Entry 9JP5 (X-ray diffraction, 2.88 A resolution); this record covers chains A and C of the 6 polymer chains in the assembly.

== Chain A (and C) ==
Protein: Phthalate 3,4-dioxygenase alpha subunit
Organism: Rhodococcus jostii RHA1
Notes: EC 1.14.12.-; chain C of this document is another copy of the same molecule, construct and numbering; everything in this record applies to it too
UniProtKB: Q0RWD5 (Q0RWD5_RHOJR); residues -10 to 476 here correspond to UniProt positions 1-487 (UniProt number = residue number + 11)
Sequence (507 residues; each row starts with the number of its first residue; numbers below 1 keep their minus sign (Met-30 is residue -30)):
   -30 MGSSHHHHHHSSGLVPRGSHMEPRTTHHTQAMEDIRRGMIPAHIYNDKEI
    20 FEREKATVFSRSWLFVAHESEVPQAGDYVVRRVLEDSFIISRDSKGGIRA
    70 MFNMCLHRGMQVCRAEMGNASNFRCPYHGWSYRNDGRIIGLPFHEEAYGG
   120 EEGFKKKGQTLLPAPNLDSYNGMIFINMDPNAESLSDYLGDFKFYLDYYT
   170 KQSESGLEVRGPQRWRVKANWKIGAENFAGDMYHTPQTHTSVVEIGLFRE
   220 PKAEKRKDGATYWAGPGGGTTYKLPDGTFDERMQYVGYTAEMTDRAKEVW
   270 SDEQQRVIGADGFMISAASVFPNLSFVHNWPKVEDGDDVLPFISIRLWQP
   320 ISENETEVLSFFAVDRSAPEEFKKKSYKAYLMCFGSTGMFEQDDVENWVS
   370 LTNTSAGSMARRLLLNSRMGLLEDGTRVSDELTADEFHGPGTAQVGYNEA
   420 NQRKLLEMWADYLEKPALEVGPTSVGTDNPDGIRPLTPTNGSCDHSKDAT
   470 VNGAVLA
Not modelled in the structure: -30 to 0, 219-223, 447-451, 460-476 (chain C: -30 to 0, 219-223, 304-306, 447-476)
Differences from the reference sequence: initiating methionine (-30); expression tag (-29 to -11)
Bound ions: 2Fe-2S cluster Fe: Cys74, His76, Cys94, His97; Fe2+: His203, His208, Asp363
Ligand contacts: 2Fe-2S cluster (FES): Cys74, His76, Arg77, Gly78, Met79, Cys94, Tyr96, His97, Gly98, Trp99

== Chain A / chain C interface ==
Contacting residue pairs (78; chain A residue first):
  Met8(A) - Ser443(C)
  Met8(A) - Val444(C)
  Tyr14(A) - Arg77(C)
  Glu195(A) - Arg77(C)  salt bridge
  Asn196(A) - Tyr96(C)  hydrogen bond
  Asp200(A) - Tyr96(C)  hydrogen bond
  Asp200(A) - His97(C)  salt bridge
  Tyr202(A) - His76(C)
  Tyr202(A) - His97(C)
  Tyr202(A) - Trp99(C)  hydrogen bond
  Tyr202(A) - Leu110(C)
  Tyr202(A) - Pro111(C)  hydrogen bond (side chain-backbone)
  His203(A) - Tyr96(C)
  His203(A) - His97(C)
  Gln206(A) - Arg93(C)
  Gln206(A) - Pro95(C)
  Gln206(A) - Tyr96(C)
  Gln206(A) - His97(C)
  Gln206(A) - Gly98(C)
  Thr207(A) - Pro95(C)  hydrogen bond (side chain-backbone)
  Thr207(A) - Tyr96(C)  hydrogen bond (side chain-backbone)
  Lys226(A) - Glu115(C)  salt bridge
  Glu365(A) - Arg83(C)  salt bridge
  Asn366(A) - Met79(C)
  Asn366(A) - Tyr96(C)
  Trp367(A) - Tyr96(C)
  Ser369(A) - Met79(C)
  Ser369(A) - Gln80(C)  hydrogen bond
  Leu370(A) - Arg77(C)
  Asn372(A) - Gln80(C)
  Thr373(A) - Met73(C)
  Thr373(A) - Gly78(C)  hydrogen bond (side chain-backbone)
  Thr373(A) - Gln80(C)
  Ala375(A) - Glu54(C)
  Gly376(A) - Asp55(C)
  Ser377(A) - Asp55(C)  hydrogen bond (backbone-side chain)
  Ser377(A) - Met147(C)
  Met378(A) - Asp55(C)  hydrogen bond (backbone-side chain)
  Met378(A) - Phe71(C)  hydrophobic
  Met378(A) - Pro134(C)  hydrophobic
  Met378(A) - Met147(C)  hydrophobic
  Arg381(A) - Pro134(C)
  Arg381(A) - Met147(C)  hydrogen bond (side chain-backbone)
  Arg381(A) - Leu437(C)
  Arg381(A) - Val439(C)
  Arg381(A) - Pro441(C)
  Arg381(A) - Thr442(C)  hydrogen bond (backbone-backbone)
  Leu382(A) - Phe71(C)  hydrophobic
  Leu382(A) - Met73(C)  hydrophobic
  Leu382(A) - Leu131(C)  hydrophobic
  Leu382(A) - Thr442(C)
  Leu383(A) - Pro441(C)  hydrophobic
  Leu383(A) - Thr442(C)  hydrogen bond (backbone-backbone)
  Leu383(A) - Ser443(C)
  Leu383(A) - Val444(C)  hydrogen bond (backbone-backbone)
  Leu384(A) - Met73(C)  hydrophobic
  Leu384(A) - Gly78(C)
  Asn385(A) - His76(C)
  Asn385(A) - Phe123(C)
  Asn385(A) - Val444(C)  hydrogen bond (side chain-backbone)
  Asn385(A) - Gly445(C)
  Ser386(A) - Arg77(C)
  Met388(A) - Ala116(C)
  Met388(A) - Tyr117(C)  hydrophobic
  Gly389(A) - Ala116(C)
  Leu390(A) - Gly122(C)
  Leu391(A) - Tyr117(C)
  Leu391(A) - Glu121(C)
  Leu391(A) - Gly122(C)
  Glu392(A) - Glu121(C)  hydrogen bond (backbone-backbone)
  Glu392(A) - Lys124(C)  salt bridge
  Glu392(A) - Thr446(C)
  Val397(A) - Ala116(C)
  Val397(A) - Tyr117(C)
  Tyr416(A) - Phe112(C)  hydrophobic
  Glu418(A) - His76(C)  salt bridge
  Glu418(A) - Arg77(C)  salt bridge
  Glu418(A) - Tyr117(C)  hydrogen bond
Interface residues without a listed pair, chain A (39 interface residues in all): Ile9, Ala379, Gln421, Leu425
Interface residues without a listed pair, chain C (43 interface residues in all): Phe57, Asn72, Gly118, Asp148, Pro149, Gly440

== Overview ==
The interface between chain A and chain C involves 39 residues on one side and 43 on the other, with 17
hydrogen bonds and 7 salt bridges. Polar contacts include Glu195(A)-Arg77(C), Asp200(A)-His97(C) and
Lys226(A)-Glu115(C). Chain A binds 2Fe-2S cluster.
Both chains are Phthalate 3,4-dioxygenase alpha subunit (Rhodococcus jostii RHA1). Entry 9JP5 (Phthalate
3,4-dioxygenase from Rhodococcus jostii RHA1) was determined by X-ray diffraction.
